9GER - chains C and J of the 14 polymer chains in the assembly; structure by electron microscopy, 3.58 A resolution.

Chain C:
Molecule: Histone H2A type 1
From: Xenopus laevis
UniProt: P06897 (H2A1_XENLA); residues 10-120 here correspond to UniProt positions 11-121 (UniProt number = residue number + 1)
Amino-acid sequence (111 residues; row label = number of the first residue in the row):
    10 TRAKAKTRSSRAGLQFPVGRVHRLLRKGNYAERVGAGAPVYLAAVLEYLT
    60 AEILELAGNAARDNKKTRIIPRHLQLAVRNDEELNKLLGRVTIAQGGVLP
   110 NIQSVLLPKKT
Unresolved in the structure: 10-12, 119-120
Sequence notes: conflict Arg99 (Gly100 in P06897)
Swiss-Prot annotation at these positions:
  - modified residue: Lys36 (N6-(2-hydroxyisobutyryl)lysine), Lys74 (N6-(2-hydroxyisobutyryl)lysine), Lys75 (N6-(2-hydroxyisobutyryl)lysine), Lys95 (N6-(2-hydroxyisobutyryl)lysine), Gln104 (N5-methylglutamine), Lys118 (N6-(2-hydroxyisobutyryl)lysine)
  - cross-link (Glycyl lysine isopeptide (Lys-Gly)): Lys13 (interchain with G-Cter in ubiquitin), Lys15 (interchain with G-Cter in ubiquitin), Lys119 (interchain with G-Cter in ubiquitin)

Chain J:
Molecule: Widom-601 DNA
Sequence (147 nucleotides; row label = number of the first residue in the row; numbers below 1 keep their minus sign (DA-73 is residue -73)):
   -73 ATCGAGAATCCCGGTGCCGAGGCCGCTCAATTGGTCGTAGACAGCTCTAG
   -23 CACCGCTTAAACGCACGTACGCGCTGTCCCCCGCGTTTTAACCGCCAAGG
    27 GGATTACTCCCTAGTCTCCAGGCACGTGTCAGATATATACATCCGAT
Unresolved in the structure: -73, 73

Interface between chain C and chain J:
Contacting residue pairs (7):
  Arg42(C) - DT38(J)  sugar contact
  Arg42(C) - DA39(J)  phosphate contact
  Val43(C) - DA39(J)  hydrogen bond to the phosphate
  Ala45(C) - DT38(J)  phosphate contact
  Lys75(C) - DG58(J)  phosphate contact
  Thr76(C) - DG58(J)  phosphate contact
  Arg77(C) - DG58(J)  phosphate contact
Interface residues without a listed pair, chain C (7 interface residues in all): Arg29
Interface residues without a listed pair, chain J (6 interface residues in all): DG48, DA57, DA59

In short:
7 residues of chain C face 6 of chain J across their interface; the contacts include 1 hydrogen bond. Its one
hydrogen-bonded contact is Val43(C)-DA39(J).
Chain C is Histone H2A type 1 (Xenopus laevis) and chain J is Widom-601 DNA; the structure, Native dimeric
Myeloperoxidase bound to nucleosome core particle, intermediate state; composite map, was determined by
electron microscopy together with 9GEN, 9GEO, 9GEP, 9GEQ, 9IHD, 9IHE and 9IHF from the same study.
